4DSY - chains A and C of the 4 polymer chains in the assembly; structure by X-ray diffraction, 2.30 A resolution.

Chain A (and C):
Molecule: Purple acid phosphatase
Source organism: Phaseolus vulgaris
Notes: EC 3.1.3.2; chain C of this document is another copy of the same molecule, construct and numbering; everything in this record applies to it too
UniProtKB: O24319 (O24319_PHAVU); residues 7-432 here correspond to UniProt positions 34-459 (UniProt number = residue number + 27)
Sequence (426 residues; row label = number of the first residue in the row):
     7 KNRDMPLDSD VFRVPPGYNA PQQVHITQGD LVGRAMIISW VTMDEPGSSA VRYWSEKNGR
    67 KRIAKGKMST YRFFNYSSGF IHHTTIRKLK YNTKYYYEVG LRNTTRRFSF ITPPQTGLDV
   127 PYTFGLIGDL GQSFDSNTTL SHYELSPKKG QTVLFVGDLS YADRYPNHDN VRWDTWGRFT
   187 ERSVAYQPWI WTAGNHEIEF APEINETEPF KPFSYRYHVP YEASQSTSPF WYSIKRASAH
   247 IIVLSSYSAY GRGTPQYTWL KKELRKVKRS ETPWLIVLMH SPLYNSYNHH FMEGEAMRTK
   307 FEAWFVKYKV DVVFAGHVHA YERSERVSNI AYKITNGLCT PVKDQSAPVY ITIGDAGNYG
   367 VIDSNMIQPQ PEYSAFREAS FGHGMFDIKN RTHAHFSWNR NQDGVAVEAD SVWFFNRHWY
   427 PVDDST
Disordered / not traced: 432 (chain C: 7, 431-432)
Covalent attachments: N-acetylglucosamine (NAG) linked to Asn81, Asn109, Asn143, Asn396
Ion coordination: Fe ion: Asp135, Asp164, Tyr167, His325 (together with 5-phenylpyridine-3-carboxylic acid); Zn2+: Asp164, Asn201, His286, His323 (together with 5-phenylpyridine-3-carboxylic acid)
Small-molecule neighbours:
  - 5-phenylpyridine-3-carboxylic acid (0LO): Asp135, Asp164, Tyr167, Asn201, His202, His295, His296, His323, His325, Tyr365
  - N-acetylglucosamine (NAG; 2-acetamido-2-deoxy-beta-D-glucopyranose): Tyr24, Met49, Asp50, Glu51

Interface between chain A and chain C:
Residue-residue contacts (17):
  Asp50(A) with Asn81(C), hydrogen bond (backbone-side chain)
  Glu51(A) with Phe80(C); Asn81(C)
  Thr76(A) with Arg78(C), hydrogen bond
  Tyr77(A) with Arg78(C), hydrogen bond (backbone-side chain)
  Arg78(A) with Thr76(C); Tyr77(C); Ser83(C); Ser84(C), hydrogen bond (side chain-backbone)
  Phe80(A) with Glu51(C); Phe86(C)
  Asn81(A) with Asp50(C), hydrogen bond (side chain-backbone); Phe86(C)
  Ser83(A) with Arg78(C)
  Ser84(A) with Arg78(C), hydrogen bond (backbone-side chain)
  Phe86(A) with Phe80(C); Asn81(C)
Also at the interface, not in a pair above, chain A (11 interface residues in all): Pro52
Also at the interface, not in a pair above, chain C (12 interface residues in all): Pro52, Gly85

Summary:
The interface between chain A and chain C involves 11 residues on one side and 12 on the other; the contacts
include 6 hydrogen bonds. Among the polar pairs are Asp50(A)-Asn81(C), Thr76(A)-Arg78(C) and
Tyr77(A)-Arg78(C). Chain A binds 5-phenylpyridine-3-carboxylic acid and N-acetylglucosamine.
Chain A and chain C are both Purple acid phosphatase (Phaseolus vulgaris); the structure, Crystal structure of
red kidney bean purple acid phosphatase in complex with Maybridge fragment CC24201, was determined by X-ray
diffraction, deposited together with 4DT2.
